7UWN - chains C and F of the 7 polymer chains in the assembly; structure by electron microscopy, 3.01 A resolution.

# Chain C (and F)
Name: Interleukin-17 receptor A
Source organism: Homo sapiens
Notes: chain F of this document is another copy of the same molecule, construct and numbering; everything in this record applies to it too
UniProtKB: Q96F46 (I17RA_HUMAN); residues 33-317 here = UniProt positions 33-317
Chain sequence (319 residues; each row starts with the number of its first residue):
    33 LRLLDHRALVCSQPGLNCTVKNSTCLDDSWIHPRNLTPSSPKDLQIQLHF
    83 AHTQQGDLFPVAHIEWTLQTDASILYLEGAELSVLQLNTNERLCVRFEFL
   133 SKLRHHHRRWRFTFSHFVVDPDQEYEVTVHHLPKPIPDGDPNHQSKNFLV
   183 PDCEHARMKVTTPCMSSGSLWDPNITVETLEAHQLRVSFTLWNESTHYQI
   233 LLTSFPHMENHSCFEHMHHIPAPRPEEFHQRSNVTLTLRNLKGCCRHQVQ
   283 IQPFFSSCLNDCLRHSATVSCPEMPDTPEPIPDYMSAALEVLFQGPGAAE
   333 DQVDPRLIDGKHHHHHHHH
Unresolved in the structure: 214-216, 272-276, 305-351 (chain F: 211-215, 235-246, 269-280, 299-351)
Cystine bridges: Cys43-Cys50, Cys57-Cys126, Cys185-Cys196, Cys277-Cys303, Cys290-Cys294
Covalent attachments: N-acetylglucosamine (NAG) linked to Asn49, Asn54, Asn206, Asn225, Asn265
Sequence notes: expression tag (318-351)
Curated features (UniProtKB/Swiss-Prot):
  - glycosylation (N-linked (GlcNAc...) asparagine): Asn49, Asn54, Asn67, Asn206, Asn225, Asn242, Asn265

# How chain C and chain F interact
Contacting residue pairs (26; chain C residue first):
  Leu68(C) - Ala104(F)  hydrophobic
  Leu68(C) - Leu107(F)  hydrophobic
  Thr69(C) - Thr102(F)
  Thr69(C) - Asp103(F)
  Thr69(C) - Ala104(F)  hydrogen bond (backbone-backbone)
  Pro70(C) - Asp103(F)
  Ser71(C) - Asp103(F)  hydrogen bond
  Lys74(C) - Asp172(F)
  Gln101(C) - Asp172(F)
  Thr102(C) - Asp172(F)  hydrogen bond (backbone-side chain)
  Asp103(C) - Thr69(F)
  Asp103(C) - Ser71(F)
  Asp103(C) - Asp103(F)
  Ala104(C) - Leu68(F)  hydrophobic
  Ala104(C) - Thr69(F)  hydrogen bond (backbone-backbone)
  Ala104(C) - Tyr108(F)  hydrophobic
  Ser105(C) - Ala104(F)
  Ser105(C) - Ser105(F)
  Leu107(C) - Tyr108(F)
  Tyr108(C) - Ala104(F)  hydrophobic
  Arg141(C) - Asp170(F)  hydrogen bond (side chain-backbone)
  Asp170(C) - Arg141(F)
  Asp172(C) - Lys74(F)  salt bridge
  Asp172(C) - Gln101(F)
  Asp172(C) - Thr102(F)  hydrogen bond
  Asp172(C) - Arg141(F)  salt bridge
Other interface residues (no listed pair), chain C (17 interface residues in all): Ile168, Gly171
Other interface residues (no listed pair), chain F (16 interface residues in all): His138, Gly171

# Overview
The interface between chain C and chain F involves 17 residues on one side and 16 on the other; the contacts
include 6 hydrogen bonds and 2 salt bridges. Among the polar pairs are Asp172(C)-Lys74(F), Asp172(C)-Arg141(F)
and Ser71(C)-Asp103(F).
Both chains are Interleukin-17 receptor A (Homo sapiens). Entry 7UWN (Structure of the IL-17A-IL-17RA-IL-17RC
ternary complex) was determined by electron microscopy (same publication as 7UWJ, 7UWK, 7UWL and 7UWM).
